Entry 5C3G (X-ray diffraction, 2.45 A resolution); this record covers chains A and B.

== Chain A ==
Name: Bcl-2-like protein 1
From: Mus musculus
Reference sequence: chimeric construct of Q64373, Q07817: residues 1-26 from Q64373 (B2CL1_MOUSE), isoform Q64373-4 positions 1-26 (same numbers); residues 83-209 from Q07817 positions 83-209 (same numbers)
Sequence (153 residues; row label = number of the first residue in the row; note: 56 numbers in that range are skipped by the numbering (no residue carries them; nothing is unmodelled there)):
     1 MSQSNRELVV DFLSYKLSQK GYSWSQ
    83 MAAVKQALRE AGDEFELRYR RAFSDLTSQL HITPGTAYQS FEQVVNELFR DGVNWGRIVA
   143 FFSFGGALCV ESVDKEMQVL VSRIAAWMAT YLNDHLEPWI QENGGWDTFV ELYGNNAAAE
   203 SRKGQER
Not modelled in the structure: 1-2, 197-209
Curated features (UniProtKB/Swiss-Prot):
  - motif: Ser4 to Trp24 (BH4), Val86 to Arg100 (BH3), Glu129 to Gly148 (BH1), Pro180 to Tyr195 (BH2)

== Chain B ==
Name: Bcl-2-like protein 11
Reference sequence: O43521 (B2L11_HUMAN), isoform O43521-3; residues 88-108 here correspond to UniProt positions 56-76 (UniProt number = residue number - 32)
Sequence (22 residues; numbered 87 to 108; the number before each row is that of its first residue):
    87 XIWIAQELRL IGDLFNAYYA RR
Not modelled in the structure: 87-89, 106-108
Construct notes: acetylation (87); engineered mutation Leu96 (Arg64 in O43521), Leu100 (Glu68 in O43521)
Modified residues: ACE (acetyl group) at position 87; Leu96 (norleucine; NLE); Leu100 (norleucine; NLE)
Glycans and other covalent adducts: covalent link Leu96-Leu100

== How chain A and chain B interact ==
Pairs across the interface - 37 pairs, chain A then chain B:
  Glu96(A) - Phe101(B)
  Phe97(A) - Leu94(B)  hydrophobic
  Phe97(A) - Ile97(B)  hydrophobic
  Phe97(A) - Gly98(B)
  Phe97(A) - Phe101(B)  hydrophobic
  Arg100(A) - Ile97(B)
  Arg100(A) - Leu100(B)
  Arg100(A) - Phe101(B)
  Tyr101(A) - Ile90(B)
  Tyr101(A) - Glu93(B)  hydrogen bond
  Tyr101(A) - Leu94(B)  hydrophobic
  Tyr101(A) - Ile97(B)  hydrophobic
  Phe105(A) - Glu93(B)
  Phe105(A) - Ile97(B)  hydrophobic
  Gln111(A) - Ile90(B)
  Gln111(A) - Glu93(B)  hydrogen bond
  Leu112(A) - Ile90(B)  hydrophobic
  Val126(A) - Leu94(B)  hydrophobic
  Glu129(A) - Ala91(B)
  Glu129(A) - Gln92(B)  hydrogen bond
  Glu129(A) - Arg95(B)  hydrogen bond (backbone-side chain)
  Leu130(A) - Arg95(B)  hydrogen bond (backbone-side chain)
  Asp133(A) - Arg95(B)  salt bridge
  Asn136(A) - Gly98(B)
  Asn136(A) - Asp99(B)  hydrogen bond
  Asn136(A) - Asn102(B)
  Trp137(A) - Asn102(B)  hydrogen bond (backbone-side chain)
  Gly138(A) - Gly98(B)
  Gly138(A) - Phe101(B)
  Gly138(A) - Asn102(B)
  Arg139(A) - Arg95(B)
  Arg139(A) - Asp99(B)  salt bridge
  Ala142(A) - Leu94(B)
  Phe146(A) - Leu94(B)  hydrophobic
  Leu194(A) - Tyr105(B)
  Tyr195(A) - Phe101(B)  hydrophobic
  Tyr195(A) - Tyr105(B)  hydrophobic
Also at the interface, not in a pair above, chain A (22 interface residues in all): Ala93, Leu108, Arg132
Also at the interface, not in a pair above, chain B (14 interface residues in all): Tyr104

== Overview ==
Chain A and chain B form an interface of 22 and 14 residues respectively, with 7 hydrogen bonds and 2 salt
bridges. Polar pairs include Asp133(A)-Arg95(B), Arg139(A)-Asp99(B) and Tyr101(A)-Glu93(B).
Chain A is Bcl-2-like protein 1 (Mus musculus) and chain B is Bcl-2-like protein 11; the structure, Crystal
structure of Bcl-xl bound to BIM-MM, was determined by X-ray diffraction (same publication as 5C3F).
